PDB entry 9J8O | electron microscopy, 4.05 A resolution (low resolution: residue-level contacts below are approximate; hydrogen-bond / salt-bridge calls are withheld) | chains D and J of the 28 polymer chains in the assembly

== Chain D ==
Molecule: Histone H2B type 1-J
From: Homo sapiens
UniProtKB: P06899 (H2B1J_HUMAN); residues 0-125 here correspond to UniProt positions 1-126 (UniProt number = residue number + 1)
Chain sequence (129 residues; row label = number of the first residue in the row; numbers below 1 keep their minus sign (Gly-3 is residue -3)):
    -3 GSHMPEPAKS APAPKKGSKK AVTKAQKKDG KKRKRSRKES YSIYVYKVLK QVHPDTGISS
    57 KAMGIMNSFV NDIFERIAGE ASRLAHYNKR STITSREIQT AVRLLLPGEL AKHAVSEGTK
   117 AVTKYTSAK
Not modelled in the structure: -3 to 30, 125
Differences from the reference sequence: expression tag (-3 to -1)
Swiss-Prot annotation at these positions:
  - modified residue: Pro1 (N-acetylproline), Glu2 (ADP-ribosyl glutamic acid), Lys5 (N6-(2-hydroxyisobutyryl)lysine), Ser6 (ADP-ribosylserine), Lys11 (N6-(beta-hydroxybutyryl)lysine), Lys12 (N6-(2-hydroxyisobutyryl)lysine), Ser14 (Phosphoserine), Lys15 (N6-acetyllysine), Lys16 (N6-(beta-hydroxybutyryl)lysine), Lys20 (N6-(2-hydroxyisobutyryl)lysine), Lys23 (N6-(2-hydroxyisobutyryl)lysine), Lys24 (N6-(2-hydroxyisobutyryl)lysine), Lys34 (N6-(2-hydroxyisobutyryl)lysine), Glu35 (PolyADP-ribosyl glutamic acid), Ser36 (Phosphoserine), Lys43 (N6-(2-hydroxyisobutyryl)lysine), Lys46 (N6-(2-hydroxyisobutyryl)lysine), Lys57 (N6,N6-dimethyllysine), Arg79 (Dimethylated arginine), Lys85 (N6,N6,N6-trimethyllysine) and 6 more in UniProt
  - glycosylation: Ser112 (O-linked (GlcNAc) serine)
  - cross-link (Glycyl lysine isopeptide (Lys-Gly)): Lys5 (interchain with G-Cter in SUMO2), Lys20 (interchain with G-Cter in SUMO2), Lys34 (interchain with G-Cter in ubiquitin), Lys120 (interchain with G-Cter in ubiquitin)

== Chain J ==
Molecule: 193-nt DNA strand
From: synthetic construct
Sequence (193 nucleotides; row label = number of the first residue in the row):
     2 ATCTATGAAT TTCGCGACAC AAGGCCTGGA TGTATATATC TGACACGTGC CTGGAGACTA
    62 GGGAGTAATC CCCTTGGCGG TTAAAACGCG GGGGACAGCG CGTACGTGCG TTTAAGCGGT
   122 GCTAGAGCTG TCTACGACCA ATTGAGCGGC CTCGGCACCG GATTCTCAGG CCTGGCTCGC
   182 GATAGGGTCC GAT
Not modelled in the structure: 2-7, 184-194

== How chain D and chain J interact ==
Residue-residue contacts (12):
  Ser32(D) with DC129(J)
  Arg33(D) with DT53(J); DG54(J)
  Tyr42(D) with DA46(J)
  Gly53(D) with DA46(J)
  Ile54(D) with DA46(J)
  Ser55(D) with DC45(J)
  Ser56(D) with DC45(J)
  Arg86(D) with DA65(J); DG66(J)
  Ser87(D) with DA65(J)
  Thr88(D) with DA65(J)
Interface residues without a listed pair, chain D (12 interface residues in all): Arg31, Glu35
Interface residues without a listed pair, chain J (10 interface residues in all): DC47, DG64, DT130

== In short ==
The interface between chain D and chain J involves 12 residues on one side and 10 on the other.
Here chain D is Histone H2B type 1-J (Homo sapiens) and chain J is a 193-nt DNA strand (synthetic construct).
Entry 9J8O (Cryo-EM structure of BAF-Lamin A/C IgF-H1-nucleosome complex) was determined by electron
microscopy together with 9J8N from the same study.
